PDB entry 5H4Z | X-ray diffraction, 3.01 A resolution | chain A

Chain A:
Name: Synaptotagmin-5
Source organism: Homo sapiens
Reference sequence: O00445 (SYT5_HUMAN); residues 102-242 here = UniProt positions 102-242
Sequence (150 residues; numbered 93 to 242; the number before each row is that of its first residue):
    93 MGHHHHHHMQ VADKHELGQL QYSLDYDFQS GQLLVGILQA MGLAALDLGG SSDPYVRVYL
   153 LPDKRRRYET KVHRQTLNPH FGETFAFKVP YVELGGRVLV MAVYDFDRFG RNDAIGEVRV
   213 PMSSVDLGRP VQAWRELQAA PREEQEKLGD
Unresolved in the structure: 93-104, 234-242
Sequence notes: initiating methionine (93); expression tag (94-101); engineered mutation Gln111 (Arg in O00445), Gly202 (Ser in O00445)
Metal / ion sites: Ca2+ site 1: Leu138, Asp139, Asp197, Asp199, Asp205, Asp218; Ca2+ site 2: Asp139, Asp145, Asp197, Phe198, Asp199; Ca2+ site 3: Asp199, Arg203, Asp205, Asp218
UniProt features mapped onto this chain:
  - binding site (Ca(2+)): Leu138, Asp139, Asp145, Asp197, Phe198, Asp199, Asp205
  - natural variant: Gln111 (R111Q: this construct carries the variant)

Summary:
Leu138, Asp139, Asp197, Asp199, Asp205 and Asp218 form the Ca2+ site 1. Asp139, Asp145, Asp197, Phe198 and
Asp199 coordinate Ca2+ site 2. Curated annotation (UniProt) lists 7 Ca2+-binding residues.
Chain A is Synaptotagmin-5 (Homo sapiens); the structure, Crystal structure of S202G mutant of human SYT-5 C2A
domain, was determined by X-ray diffraction (same publication as 5H4Y).
